Entry 8U0T (electron microscopy, 3.20 A resolution); this record covers chains A and B.

== Chain A ==
Name: Angiotensin-converting enzyme
Source organism: Rhinolophus alcyone
UniProt: A0A0N7IQX6 (A0A0N7IQX6_RHIAY); residues 1-740 here = UniProt positions 1-740
Amino-acid sequence (767 residues; each row starts with the number of its first residue):
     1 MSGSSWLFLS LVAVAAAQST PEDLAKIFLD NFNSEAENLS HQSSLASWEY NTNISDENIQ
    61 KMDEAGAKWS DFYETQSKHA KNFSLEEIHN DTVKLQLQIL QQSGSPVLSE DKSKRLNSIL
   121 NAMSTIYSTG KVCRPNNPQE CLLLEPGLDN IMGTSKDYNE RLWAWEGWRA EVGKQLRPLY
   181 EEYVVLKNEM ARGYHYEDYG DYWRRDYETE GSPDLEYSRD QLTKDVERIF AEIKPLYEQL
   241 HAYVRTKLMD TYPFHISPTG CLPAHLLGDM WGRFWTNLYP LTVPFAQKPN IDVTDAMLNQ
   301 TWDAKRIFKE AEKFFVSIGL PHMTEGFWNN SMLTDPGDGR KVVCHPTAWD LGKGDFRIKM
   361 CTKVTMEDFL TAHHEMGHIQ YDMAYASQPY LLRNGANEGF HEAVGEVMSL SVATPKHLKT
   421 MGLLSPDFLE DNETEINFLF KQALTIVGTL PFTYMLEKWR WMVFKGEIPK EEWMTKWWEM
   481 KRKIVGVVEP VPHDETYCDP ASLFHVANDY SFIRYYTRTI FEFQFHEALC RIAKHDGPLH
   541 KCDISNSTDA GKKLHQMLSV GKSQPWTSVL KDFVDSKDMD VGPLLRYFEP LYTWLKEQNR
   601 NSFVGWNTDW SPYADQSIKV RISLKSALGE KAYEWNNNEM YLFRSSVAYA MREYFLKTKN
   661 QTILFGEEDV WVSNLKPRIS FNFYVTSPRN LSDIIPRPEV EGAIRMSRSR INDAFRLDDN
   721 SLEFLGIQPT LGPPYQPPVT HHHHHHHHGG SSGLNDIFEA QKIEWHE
Unresolved in the structure: 1-19, 622-634, 708-767
Sequence notes: expression tag (741-767)
Disulfides: C133-C141, C344-C361, C530-C542
Glycans and other covalent adducts: N-acetylglucosamine (NAG) linked to N53, N82, N90, N299, N329, N432, N546
Ion coordination: Zn2+ near E402 (its only coordinating residue here)

== Chain B ==
Name: Prd-0038
Notes: fragment: receptor-binding domain
Amino-acid sequence (258 residues; numbered 290 to 547; the number before each row is that of its first residue):
   290 MGILPSPGMP ALLSLVSLLS VLLMGCVARF PNITNLCPFG QVFNASKFPS VYAWERLRIS
   350 DCVADYSVLY NSSSSFSTFK CYGVSPTKLN DLCFSSVYAD YFVVKGDDVR QIAPAQTGVI
   410 ADYNYKLPDD FTGCVLAWNT NSVDSKQGNN FYYRLFRHGK IKPYERDISN VLYNSAGGTC
   470 SSTSQLGCYE PLKSYGFTPT VGVGYQPYRV VVLSFELLNA PATVCGPKKS THHHHHHHHG
   530 GSSGLNDIFE AQKIEWHE
Unresolved in the structure: 290-325, 349-350, 381-384, 506-547
Disulfides: C326-C351, C370-C423, C469-C477
Glycans and other covalent adducts: N-acetylglucosamine (NAG) linked to N333, N360
From the paper describing this entry:
  - mutagenesis - K482Y/T487W, T487W: increased binding to human ACE2-Fc
  - mutagenesis - T487W: increased binding to R. alcyone
  - mutagenesis - T487W: increased binding to R. landeri
  - mutagenesis - T487W: increased binding to R. affinis 787
  - mutagenesis - K482Y: decreased binding to R. alcyone
  - mutagenesis - K482Y: decreased binding to R. landeri
  - mutagenesis - K482Y: decreased binding to R. affinis
  - mutagenesis - K482Y: decreased binding to R. sinicus

== Interface between chain A and chain B ==
Contacting residue pairs (27):
  L24(A) - S464(B)
  I27(A) - F445(B)  hydrophobic
  I27(A) - S464(B)
  I27(A) - Y478(B)  hydrophobic
  F28(A) - Y478(B)
  N31(A) - F445(B)
  N31(A) - Y478(B)
  N31(A) - K482(B)  hydrogen bond
  S34(A) - Y442(B)
  S34(A) - L444(B)
  S34(A) - K482(B)
  E35(A) - K482(B)  salt bridge
  E37(A) - Y494(B)  hydrogen bond
  N38(A) - S483(B)  hydrogen bond
  N38(A) - G485(B)
  H41(A) - V490(B)
  H79(A) - S473(B)  hydrogen bond (side chain-backbone)
  H79(A) - L475(B)
  N330(A) - T489(B)
  K353(A) - G485(B)
  K353(A) - V490(B)
  K353(A) - G491(B)  hydrogen bond (backbone-backbone)
  K353(A) - Y494(B)
  G354(A) - G491(B)
  D355(A) - T489(B)  hydrogen bond
  R357(A) - T489(B)  hydrogen bond
  R393(A) - Y494(B)
Also at the interface, not in a pair above, chain A (19 interface residues in all): D30, Q42, F83
Also at the interface, not in a pair above, chain B (18 interface residues in all): Y462, A465, T472, T487
Interface features reported in the paper:
  - specific contacts: N31(A)-K482(B), E35(A)-K482(B), H41(A)-T489(B), V490(B)-H41(A)
  - interface residues, chain B: L444(B), F445(B), L475(B), Y478(B), G485(B), G491(B), Y494(B)

== Summary ==
19 residues of chain A face 18 of chain B across their interface, with 7 hydrogen bonds and 1 salt bridge.
Among the polar pairs are E35(A)-K482(B), N31(A)-K482(B) and E37(A)-Y494(B). The paper describes contacts
between N31(A) and K482(B), E35(A) and K482(B) and H41(A) and T489(B) among others. From the paper:
K482Y/T487W and T487W of chain B increase binding to human ACE2-Fc; interface residues L444(B), F445(B) and
L475(B) among others.
Here chain A is Angiotensin-converting enzyme (Rhinolophus alcyone) and chain B is Prd-0038. Entry 8U0T
(PRD-0038 RBD bound to Rhinolophus alcyone ACE2 (local refinement)) was determined by electron microscopy,
deposited together with 8U29.
